PDB entry 8QHD | electron microscopy, 3.60 A resolution | chains B and A of the 6 polymer chains in the assembly

Chain B (and A):
Molecule: RNA-directed RNA polymerase L
Organism: Hantaan virus 76-118
Notes: chain A of this document is another copy of the same molecule, construct and numbering; everything in this record applies to it too
UniProt: P23456 (L_HANTV); numbering as in UniProt (aligned over 1-2151)
Chain sequence (2173 residues; numbered -21 to 2151; the number before each row is that of its first residue; numbers below 1 keep their minus sign (Met-21 is residue -21)):
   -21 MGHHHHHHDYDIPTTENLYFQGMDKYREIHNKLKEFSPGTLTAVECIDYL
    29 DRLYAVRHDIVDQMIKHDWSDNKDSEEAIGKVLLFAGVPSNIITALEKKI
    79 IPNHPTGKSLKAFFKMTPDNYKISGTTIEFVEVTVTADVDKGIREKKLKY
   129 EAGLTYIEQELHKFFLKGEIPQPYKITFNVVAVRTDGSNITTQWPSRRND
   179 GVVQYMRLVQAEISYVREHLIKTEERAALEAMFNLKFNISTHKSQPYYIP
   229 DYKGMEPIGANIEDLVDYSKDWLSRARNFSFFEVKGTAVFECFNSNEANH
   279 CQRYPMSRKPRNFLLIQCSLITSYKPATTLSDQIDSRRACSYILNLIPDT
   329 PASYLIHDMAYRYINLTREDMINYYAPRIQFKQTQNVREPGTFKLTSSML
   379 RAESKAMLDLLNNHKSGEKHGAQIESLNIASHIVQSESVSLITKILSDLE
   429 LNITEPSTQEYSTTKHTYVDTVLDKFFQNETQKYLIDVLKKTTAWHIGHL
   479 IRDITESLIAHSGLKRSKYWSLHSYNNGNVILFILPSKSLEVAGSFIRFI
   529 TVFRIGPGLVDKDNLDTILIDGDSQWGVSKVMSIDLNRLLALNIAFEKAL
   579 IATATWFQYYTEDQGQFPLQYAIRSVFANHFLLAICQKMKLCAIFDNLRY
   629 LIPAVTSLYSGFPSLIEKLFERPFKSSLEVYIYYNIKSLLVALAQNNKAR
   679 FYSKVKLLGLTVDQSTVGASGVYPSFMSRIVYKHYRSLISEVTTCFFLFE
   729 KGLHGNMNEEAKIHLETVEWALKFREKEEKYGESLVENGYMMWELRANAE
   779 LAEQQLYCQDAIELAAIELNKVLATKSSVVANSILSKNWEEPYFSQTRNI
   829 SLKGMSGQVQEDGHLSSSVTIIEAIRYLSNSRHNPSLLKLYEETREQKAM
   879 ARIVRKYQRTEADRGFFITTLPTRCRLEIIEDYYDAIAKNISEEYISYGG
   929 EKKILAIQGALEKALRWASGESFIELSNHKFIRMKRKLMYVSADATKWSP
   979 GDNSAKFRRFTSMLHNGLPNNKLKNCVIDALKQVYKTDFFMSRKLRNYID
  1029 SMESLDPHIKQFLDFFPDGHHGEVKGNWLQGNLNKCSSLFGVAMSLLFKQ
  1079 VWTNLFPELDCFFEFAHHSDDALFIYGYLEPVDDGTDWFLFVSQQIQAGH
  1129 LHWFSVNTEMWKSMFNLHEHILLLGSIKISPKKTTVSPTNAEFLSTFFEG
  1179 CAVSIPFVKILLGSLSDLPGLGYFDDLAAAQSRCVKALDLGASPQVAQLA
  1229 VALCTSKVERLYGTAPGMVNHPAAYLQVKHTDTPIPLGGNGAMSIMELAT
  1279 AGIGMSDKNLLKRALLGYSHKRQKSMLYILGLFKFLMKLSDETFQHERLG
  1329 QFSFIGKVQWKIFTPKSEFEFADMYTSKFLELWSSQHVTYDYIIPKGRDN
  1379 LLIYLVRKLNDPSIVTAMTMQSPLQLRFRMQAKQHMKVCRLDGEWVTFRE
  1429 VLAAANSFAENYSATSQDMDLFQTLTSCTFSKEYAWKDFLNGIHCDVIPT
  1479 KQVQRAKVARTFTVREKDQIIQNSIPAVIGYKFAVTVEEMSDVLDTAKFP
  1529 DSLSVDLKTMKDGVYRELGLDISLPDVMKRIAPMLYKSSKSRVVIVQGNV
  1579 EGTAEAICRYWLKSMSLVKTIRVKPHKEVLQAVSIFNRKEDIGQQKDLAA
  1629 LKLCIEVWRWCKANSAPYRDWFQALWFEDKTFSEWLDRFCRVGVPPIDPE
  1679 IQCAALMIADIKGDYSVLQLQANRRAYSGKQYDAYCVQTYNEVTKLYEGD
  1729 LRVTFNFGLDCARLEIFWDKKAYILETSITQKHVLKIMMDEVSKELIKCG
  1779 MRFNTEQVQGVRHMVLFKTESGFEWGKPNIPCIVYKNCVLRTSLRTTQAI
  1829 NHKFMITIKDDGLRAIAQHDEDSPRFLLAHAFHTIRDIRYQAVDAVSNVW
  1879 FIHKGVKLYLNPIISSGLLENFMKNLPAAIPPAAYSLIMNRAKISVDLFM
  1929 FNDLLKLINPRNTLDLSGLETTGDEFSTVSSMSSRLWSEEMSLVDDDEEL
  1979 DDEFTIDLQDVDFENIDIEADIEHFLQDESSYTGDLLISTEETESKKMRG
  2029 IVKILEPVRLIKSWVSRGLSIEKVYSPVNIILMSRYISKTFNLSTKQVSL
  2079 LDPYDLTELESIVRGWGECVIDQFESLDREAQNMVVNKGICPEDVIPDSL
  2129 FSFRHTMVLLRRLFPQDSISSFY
Unresolved in the structure: -21 to 0, 217-223, 392-400, 433-448, 684-698, 886-892, 926-931, 1617-1623, 1705-1829, 1948-2033
Differences from the reference sequence: initiating methionine (-21); expression tag (-20 to 0)
What the authors report for this chain:
  - self-association interface (contacts with another copy of this molecule): Ile2118 to Glu2121, Phe2131 to Leu2141, Phe2142 to Tyr2151

Interface between chain B and chain A:
Contacting residue pairs - 93 pairs, chain B then chain A:
  Arg315(B) with Pro1905(A)
  Gln358(B) with Glu2050(A), hydrogen bond
  Ala1251(B) with Arg1300(A); Gln1301(A); Lys1302(A), hydrogen bond (backbone-backbone)
  Ala1252(B) with Arg1300(A), hydrogen bond (backbone-backbone); Gln1301(A); Lys1302(A)
  Tyr1253(B) with Lys1302(A); Ile2049(A); Glu2050(A); Leu2128(A), hydrophobic
  Leu1254(B) with Lys1302(A); Ser1303(A)
  Gln1255(B) with Lys1302(A); Ser1303(A)
  Val1256(B) with Ser1303(A)
  Arg1300(B) with Ala1251(A); Ala1252(A), hydrogen bond (backbone-backbone)
  Gln1301(B) with Ala1251(A); Ala1252(A)
  Lys1302(B) with Ala1251(A), hydrogen bond (backbone-backbone); Ala1252(A); Tyr1253(A); Leu1254(A); Gln1255(A); Asn1434(A); Glu1438(A), salt bridge
  Ser1303(B) with Leu1254(A); Gln1255(A); Val1256(A)
  Lys1415(B) with Val2052(A)
  Thr1425(B) with Val2052(A)
  Arg1427(B) with Glu2050(A); Ser2127(A)
  Glu1428(B) with Val2052(A)
  Ala1431(B) with Ser2127(A)
  Asn1434(B) with Lys1302(A)
  Ser1435(B) with Ile2124(A)
  Glu1438(B) with Lys1302(A), salt bridge; Arg2132(A), salt bridge
  Pro1905(B) with Arg315(A)
  Ile2049(B) with Tyr1253(A)
  Glu2050(B) with Gln358(A), hydrogen bond; Tyr1253(A); Arg1427(A)
  Val2052(B) with Lys1415(A); Thr1425(A); Glu1428(A)
  Leu2060(B) with Phe2150(A)
  Arg2063(B) with Phe2150(A); Tyr2151(A), hydrogen bond
  Tyr2064(B) with Phe2150(A), hydrophobic
  Lys2067(B) with Phe2150(A); Tyr2151(A)
  Ala2109(B) with Tyr2151(A)
  Gln2110(B) with Tyr2151(A), hydrogen bond (backbone-side chain)
  Val2113(B) with Ser2146(A); Tyr2151(A), hydrophobic
  Val2114(B) with Ile2147(A), hydrophobic
  Gly2117(B) with Ser2146(A)
  Ile2118(B) with Ser2146(A), hydrogen bond (backbone-side chain); Phe2150(A)
  Cys2119(B) with Arg2139(A); Ser2146(A)
  Pro2120(B) with Ser2149(A); Phe2150(A), hydrophobic
  Glu2121(B) with Arg2139(A), salt bridge
  Ile2124(B) with Ser1435(A)
  Ser2127(B) with Arg1427(A); Ala1431(A)
  Leu2128(B) with Tyr1253(A), hydrophobic
  Arg2132(B) with Glu1438(A), salt bridge; Arg2132(A)
  Arg2139(B) with Cys2119(A); Glu2121(A), salt bridge
  Ser2146(B) with Val2113(A); Gly2117(A); Ile2118(A), hydrogen bond (side chain-backbone); Cys2119(A)
  Ile2147(B) with Val2114(A), hydrophobic
  Ser2149(B) with Pro2120(A)
  Phe2150(B) with Leu2060(A); Arg2063(A); Tyr2064(A), hydrophobic; Lys2067(A); Ile2118(A); Pro2120(A), hydrophobic
  Tyr2151(B) with Arg2063(A), hydrogen bond; Lys2067(A); Ala2109(A); Gln2110(A), hydrogen bond (side chain-backbone); Val2113(A), hydrophobic
Other interface residues (no listed pair), chain B (49 interface residues in all): Asn1439, Asp2106
Other interface residues (no listed pair), chain A (48 interface residues in all): Asp2106

Overview:
49 residues of chain B and 48 residues of chain A are in contact; the contacts include 12 hydrogen bonds and 6
salt bridges. Among the polar pairs are Lys1302(B)-Glu1438(A), Glu1438(B)-Arg2132(A) and
Glu2121(B)-Arg2139(A). From the paper: a self-association interface involving Ile2118(B), Phe2131(B) and
Phe2142(B).
Both chains are RNA-directed RNA polymerase L (Hantaan virus 76-118). Entry 8QHD (Hantaan virus polymerase in
hexameric state) was determined by electron microscopy together with 8QE5, 8QGT, 8QGU and 8QH3 from the same
study.
